Entry 1KK5 (X-ray diffraction, 2.70 A resolution); this record covers chains B and C of the 3 polymer chains in the assembly.

== Chain B (and C) ==
Molecule: Streptogramin A acetyltransferase
Source organism: Enterococcus faecium
Notes: EC 2.3.1.-; chain C of this document is another copy of the same molecule, construct and numbering; everything in this record applies to it too
Reference sequence: P50870 (VATD_ENTFC); numbering as in UniProt (aligned over 1-209)
Chain sequence (209 residues; each row starts with the number of its first residue):
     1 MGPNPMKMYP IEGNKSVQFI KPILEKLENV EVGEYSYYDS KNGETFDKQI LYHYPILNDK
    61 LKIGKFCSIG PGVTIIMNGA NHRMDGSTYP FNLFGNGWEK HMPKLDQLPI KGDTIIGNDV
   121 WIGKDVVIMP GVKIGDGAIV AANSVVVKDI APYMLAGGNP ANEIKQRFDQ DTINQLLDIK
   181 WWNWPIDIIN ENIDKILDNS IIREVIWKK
Unresolved in the structure: 207-209
UniProt features mapped onto this chain:
  - active site: His82
  - mutagenesis: His82 (H82A: 105-fold decrease in activity)

== Chain B / chain C interface ==
Residue-residue contacts - 58 pairs, chain B then chain C:
  Met1(B) with Asn96(C); Gly97(C); Trp98(C); Lys100(C), hydrogen bond
  Gly2(B) with Asn96(C), hydrogen bond (backbone-backbone); Trp98(C)
  Pro3(B) with Phe94(C), hydrophobic; Asn96(C); Trp98(C)
  Ile11(B) with Leu93(C)
  Val17(B) with Phe94(C), hydrophobic
  Phe19(B) with Tyr89(C); Phe94(C), hydrophobic
  Tyr35(B) with Tyr89(C), hydrogen bond (backbone-side chain)
  Tyr37(B) with His82(C); Tyr89(C), hydrophobic; Pro90(C); Phe94(C), hydrophobic
  Phe66(B) with Tyr89(C)
  Ser68(B) with His82(C); Thr88(C); Tyr89(C); Pro90(C)
  Asp119(B) with Ser87(C), hydrogen bond; Thr88(C)
  Trp121(B) with Ala80(C); His82(C); Thr88(C)
  Ile139(B) with Met84(C), hydrophobic; Thr88(C)
  Asn143(B) with Val127(C); Val145(C); Asn159(C), hydrogen bond (backbone-side chain)
  Gly158(B) with Asn159(C); Pro160(C)
  Asn159(B) with Asn159(C), hydrogen bond (backbone-backbone)
  Arg167(B) with Met84(C), hydrogen bond (side chain-backbone); Gly86(C), hydrogen bond (side chain-backbone); Thr88(C)
  Phe168(B) with Asp85(C)
  Asn190(B) with Trp98(C), hydrogen bond
  Ile193(B) with Phe91(C), hydrophobic; Trp98(C); His101(C)
  Asp194(B) with His101(C), salt bridge
  Ile196(B) with Gly86(C); Ser87(C), hydrogen bond (backbone-backbone)
  Leu197(B) with Arg83(C), hydrogen bond (backbone-side chain); Asp85(C); Gly86(C), hydrogen bond (backbone-backbone); Ser87(C); Tyr89(C); Phe91(C), hydrophobic; His101(C)
  Asp198(B) with Arg83(C); Asp85(C)
  Asn199(B) with Asp85(C); Gly86(C)
Also at the interface, not in a pair above, chain B (32 interface residues in all): Pro10, Cys67, Pro71, Lys124, Ala142, Trp181, Ile186
Also at the interface, not in a pair above, chain C (28 interface residues in all): Leu51, Tyr52, Ile76, Asn81, Gly95, Met129

== In short ==
The interface between chain B and chain C involves 32 residues on one side and 28 on the other, with 12
hydrogen bonds and 1 salt bridge. Polar pairs include Asp194(B)-His101(C), Met1(B)-Lys100(C) and
Tyr35(B)-Tyr89(C).
Both chains are Streptogramin A acetyltransferase (Enterococcus faecium). Entry 1KK5 (Crystal Structure of
Vat(D) (Form II)) was determined by X-ray diffraction (same publication as 1KHR, 1KK4 and 1KK6).
